4EQ4 - chain A; structure by X-ray diffraction, 2.07 A resolution.

== Chain A ==
Molecule: 4-substituted benzoates-glutamate ligase GH3.12
From: Arabidopsis thaliana
Notes: EC 6.3.2.-
UniProtKB: Q9LYU4 (GH312_ARATH); numbering as in UniProt (aligned over 1-575)
Sequence (581 residues; row label = number of the first residue in the row; numbers below 1 keep their minus sign (Gly-5 is residue -5)):
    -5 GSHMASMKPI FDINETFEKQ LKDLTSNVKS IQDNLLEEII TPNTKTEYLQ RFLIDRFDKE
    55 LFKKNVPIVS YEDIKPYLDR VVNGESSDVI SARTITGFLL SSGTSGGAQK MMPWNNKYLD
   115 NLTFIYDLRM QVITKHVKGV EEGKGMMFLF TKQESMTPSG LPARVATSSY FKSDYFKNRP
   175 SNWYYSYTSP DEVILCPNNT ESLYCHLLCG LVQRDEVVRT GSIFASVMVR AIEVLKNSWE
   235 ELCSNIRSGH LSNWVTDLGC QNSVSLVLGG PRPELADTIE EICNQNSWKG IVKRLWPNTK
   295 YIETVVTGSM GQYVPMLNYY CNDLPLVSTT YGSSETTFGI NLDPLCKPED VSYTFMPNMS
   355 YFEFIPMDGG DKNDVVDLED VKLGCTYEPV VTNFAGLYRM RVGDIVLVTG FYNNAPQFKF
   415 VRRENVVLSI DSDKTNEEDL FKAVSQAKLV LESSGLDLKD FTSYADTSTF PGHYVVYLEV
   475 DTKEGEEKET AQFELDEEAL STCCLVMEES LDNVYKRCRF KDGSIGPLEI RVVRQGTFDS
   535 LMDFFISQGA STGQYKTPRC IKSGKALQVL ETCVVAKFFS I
Disordered / not traced: -5 to 7, 450-453, 475-487, 543-548
Construct notes: expression tag (-5 to 0)
Modified residues: Mse-2, Mse1 (selenomethionine); Mse105, Mse106, Mse124, Mse140, Mse141, Mse150, Mse222, Mse304, Mse310, Mse350, Mse353, Mse361, Mse394, Mse501, Mse536 (selenomethionine; parent Met)
Ligand contacts:
  - adenosine monophosphate (AMP): Ser95, Ser96, Gly97, Phe218, Val299, Thr301, Gly302, Thr324, Tyr325, Gly326, Ser327, Ser328, Glu329, Tyr347, Asp398, Phe414, Arg417, Lys428
  - 2-hydroxybenzoic acid (SAL): Tyr112, Leu116, Tyr120, Arg123, Thr161, Ile217, Phe218, Val299, Thr324, Tyr325, Gly326
Curated features (UniProtKB/Swiss-Prot):
  - binding site (AMP): Ser95, Ser96, Thr301, Thr324, Ser328, Tyr347, Asp398, Arg417
  - binding site (salicylate): Tyr120 to Arg123
  - mutagenesis: Glu502 (E502K: In pbs3-1; loss of conjugating activity, and impaired resistance to virulent and avirulent pathogens; when associated with T-519), Ile519 (I519T: In pbs3-1; loss of conjugating activity, and impaired resistance to virulent and avirulent pathogens; when associated with K-502)

== Summary ==
Bound to chain A: 2-hydroxybenzoic acid and adenosine monophosphate. UniProt lists 8 AMP-binding residues, 4
salicylate-binding residues and 2 mutagenesis sites.
Chain A is 4-substituted benzoates-glutamate ligase GH3.12 (Arabidopsis thaliana); the structure, Crystal
structure of seleno-methionine derivatized GH3.12, was determined by X-ray diffraction (same publication as
4EPL, 4EQL and 4EWV).
